Entry 2XTQ (X-ray diffraction, 2.31 A resolution); this record covers chain A.

== Chain A ==
Protein: Colicin-M
Source organism: Escherichia coli
UniProtKB: P05820 (CEAM_ECOLX); residues 1-271 here = UniProt positions 1-271
Chain sequence (271 residues; row label = number of the first residue in the row):
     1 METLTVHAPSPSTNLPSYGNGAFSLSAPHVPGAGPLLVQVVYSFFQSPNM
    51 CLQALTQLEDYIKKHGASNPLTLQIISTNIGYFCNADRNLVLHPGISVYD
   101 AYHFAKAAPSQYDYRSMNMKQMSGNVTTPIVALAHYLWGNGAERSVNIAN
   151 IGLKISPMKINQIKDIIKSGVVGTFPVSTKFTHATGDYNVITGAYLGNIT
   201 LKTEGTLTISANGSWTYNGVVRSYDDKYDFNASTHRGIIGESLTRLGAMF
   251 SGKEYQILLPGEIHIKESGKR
Not modelled in the structure: 1
Differences from the reference sequence: engineered mutation Ala-107 (Pro in P05820)
Curated features (UniProtKB/Swiss-Prot):
  - motif: Glu-2 to Pro-9 (TonB box)
Reported in the primary citation:
  - mutagenesis - P129A: decreased binding to FhuA
  - mutagenesis - P176A, P260A: unchanged binding to FhuA
  - mutagenesis - P129A (Tm = 48.8 degC): decreased stability
  - mutagenesis - P176A (Tm = 55.4 degC), P260A (Tm = 55.0 degC): unchanged stability
  - catalytic residues: Asp-226 (citing earlier work)

== In short ==
From the paper: the catalytic residue Asp-226; P129A reduces binding to FhuA; 3 substitutions were tested in
all.
Chain A is Colicin-M (Escherichia coli); the structure, Structure of the P107A Colicin M mutant from E. coli,
was determined by X-ray diffraction (same publication as 2XMX and 2XTR).
